Entry 4MPB (X-ray diffraction, 1.70 A resolution); this record covers chain A.

== Chain A ==
Protein: Betaine aldehyde dehydrogenase
From: Staphylococcus aureus subsp. aureus
Notes: EC 1.2.1.8
Reference sequence: Q5HCU0 (Q5HCU0_STAAC); numbering as in UniProt (aligned over 1-496)
Chain sequence (520 residues; each row starts with the number of its first residue; numbers below 1 keep their minus sign (Met-23 is residue -23)):
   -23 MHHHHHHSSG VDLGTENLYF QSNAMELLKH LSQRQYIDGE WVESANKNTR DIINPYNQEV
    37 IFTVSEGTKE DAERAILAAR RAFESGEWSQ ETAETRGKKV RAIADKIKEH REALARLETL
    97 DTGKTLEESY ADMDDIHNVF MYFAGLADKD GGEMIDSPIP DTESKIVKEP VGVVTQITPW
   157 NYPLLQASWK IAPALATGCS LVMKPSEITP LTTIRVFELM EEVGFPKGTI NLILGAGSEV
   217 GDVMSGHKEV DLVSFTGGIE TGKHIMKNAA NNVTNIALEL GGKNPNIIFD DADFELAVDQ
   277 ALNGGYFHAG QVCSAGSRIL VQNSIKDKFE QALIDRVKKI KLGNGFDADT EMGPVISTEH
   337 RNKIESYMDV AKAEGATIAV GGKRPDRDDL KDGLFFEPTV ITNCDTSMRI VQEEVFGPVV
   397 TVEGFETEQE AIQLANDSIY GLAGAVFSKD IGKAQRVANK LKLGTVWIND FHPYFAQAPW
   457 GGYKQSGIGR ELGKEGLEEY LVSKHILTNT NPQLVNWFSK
Unresolved in the structure: -23 to -6
Modified positions: Cys289 (s,s-(2-hydroxyethyl)thiocysteine; CME)
Sequence notes: expression tag (-23 to 0)
Ion coordination: Mg2+ near Val249 (its only coordinating residue here)
From the paper describing this entry:
  - catalytic residues: Glu255, Cys289 (by similarity / conservation)
  - mutagenesis - L161M, Q162M: unchanged catalytic activity
  - mutagenesis - D111A, L161M/Q162M, I332S, Y343A: decreased catalytic activity
  - mutagenesis - G234T (less than 1%), V288D, S290T, H448F/P449M/Y450L (27-fold), W456H: decreased catalytic activity on BA
  - mutagenesis - Y450L: decreased binding to BA
  - mutagenesis - G234A, G234S, G234T: unchanged binding to BA
  - mutagenesis - P449M: increased catalytic activity

== Summary ==
The paper reports catalytic residues Glu255 and Cys289; G234T, V288D and S290T, among others, reduce catalytic
activity on BA; 15 substitutions were tested in all.
Chain A is Betaine aldehyde dehydrogenase (Staphylococcus aureus subsp. aureus); the structure, 1.7 Angstrom
resolution crystal structure of betaine aldehyde dehydrogenase (betB) from Staphylococcus aureus, was
determined by X-ray diffraction, deposited together with 4MPY.
